8RQF - chains L and B of the 5 polymer chains in the assembly; structure by electron microscopy, 3.41 A resolution.

# Chain L
Protein: Light chain of Fab3
Source organism: Homo sapiens
Amino-acid sequence (215 residues; each row starts with the number of its first residue; numbering starts at 0):
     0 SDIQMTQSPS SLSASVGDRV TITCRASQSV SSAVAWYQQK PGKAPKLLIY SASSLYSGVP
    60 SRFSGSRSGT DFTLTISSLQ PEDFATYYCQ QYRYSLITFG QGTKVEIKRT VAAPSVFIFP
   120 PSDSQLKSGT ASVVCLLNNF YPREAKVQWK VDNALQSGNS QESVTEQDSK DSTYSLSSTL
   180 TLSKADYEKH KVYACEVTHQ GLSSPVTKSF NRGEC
Not modelled in the structure: 212-214
Disulfides: Cys23-Cys88

# Chain B
Protein: Polymerase
UniProt: A0A515J2X9 (A0A515J2X9_HBV); residues 3-48 here correspond to UniProt positions 9-54 (UniProt number = residue number + 6)
Amino-acid sequence (46 residues; numbered 3 to 48; the number before each row is that of its first residue):
     3 TNLSVPNPLG FFPDHQLDPA FGANSNNPDW DFNPNKDHWP EANKVG
Sequence notes: conflict Lys46 (Gln52 in A0A515J2X9)
Glycans and other covalent adducts: N-tetradecanoylglycine (BJU) linked to Thr3

# Chain L / chain B interface
Residue-residue contacts - 11 pairs, chain L then chain B:
  Ser0(L) with Asn37(B)
  Ser30(L) with Glu43(B), hydrogen bond
  Arg92(L) with Asp39(B), salt bridge; Trp41(B); Pro42(B)
  Tyr93(L) with Asn37(B); Lys38(B)
  Ser94(L) with Pro36(B); Lys38(B), hydrogen bond (backbone-backbone); His40(B)
  Leu95(L) with Asn37(B)
Interface residues without a listed pair, chain L (8 interface residues in all): Asp1, Tyr91

# Overview
Chain L and chain B each contribute 8 residues to their interface, with 2 hydrogen bonds and 1 salt bridge.
Polar contacts include Arg92(L)-Asp39(B), Ser30(L)-Glu43(B) and Ser94(L)-Lys38(B). Covalently linked
N-tetradecanoylglycine: at Thr3(B).
Here chain L is Light chain of Fab3 (Homo sapiens) and chain B is Polymerase. Entry 8RQF (Cryo-EM structure of
human NTCP-Bulevirtide complex) was determined by electron microscopy.
